PDB entry 2ZB3 | X-ray diffraction, 2.00 A resolution | chain A

[Chain A]
Name: Prostaglandin reductase 2
Organism: Mus musculus
Notes: EC 1.3.1.48
UniProtKB: Q8VDQ1 (PTGR2_MOUSE); residues 1-351 here = UniProt positions 1-351
Chain sequence (353 residues; row label = number of the first residue in the row; numbers below 1 keep their minus sign (Gly-1 is residue -1)):
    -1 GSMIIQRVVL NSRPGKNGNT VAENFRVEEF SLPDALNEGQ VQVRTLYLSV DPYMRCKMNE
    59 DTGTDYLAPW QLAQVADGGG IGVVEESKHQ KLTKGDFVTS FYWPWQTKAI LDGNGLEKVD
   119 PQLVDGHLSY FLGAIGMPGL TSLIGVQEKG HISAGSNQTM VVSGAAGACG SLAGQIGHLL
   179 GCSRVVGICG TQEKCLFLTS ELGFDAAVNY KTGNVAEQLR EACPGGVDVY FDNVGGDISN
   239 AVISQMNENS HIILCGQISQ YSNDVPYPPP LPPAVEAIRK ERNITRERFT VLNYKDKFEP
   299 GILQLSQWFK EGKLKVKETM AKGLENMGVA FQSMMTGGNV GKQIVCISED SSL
Not modelled in the structure: -1 to 1, 347-351
Construct notes: expression tag (-1 to 0)
Swiss-Prot annotation at these positions:
  - binding site (substrate): Phe99, Tyr100, Thr288 to Leu290
  - binding site (NADP(+)): Gly165 to Gly168, Lys192, Tyr208, Asn231, Cys253 to Tyr259, Phe287 to Val289, Asn337
  - mutagenesis: Tyr259 (Y259F: Significant reduction in catalytic efficiency)
Residues lining bound ligands: NADPH (NDP; NADPH dihydro-nicotinamide-adenine-dinucleotide phosphate): Asp49, Pro50, Tyr51, Met135, Thr139, Gly162, Gly165, Ala166, Cys167, Cys187, Gly188, Lys192, Tyr208, Asn231, Val232, Ile236, Cys253, Gly254, Gln255, Ile256, Ser257, Tyr259, Phe287, Thr288, Val289, Met332, Met333, Gly335, Asn337, Gly339

[Summary]
Ligands of chain A: NADPH. From UniProt: 5 substrate-binding residues, 18 NADP+-binding residues and one
mutagenesis site.
Chain A is Prostaglandin reductase 2 (Mus musculus); the structure, Crystal structure of mouse
15-ketoprostaglandin delta-13-reductase in complex with NADPH, was determined by X-ray diffraction (same
publication as 2ZB4, 2ZB7 and 2ZB8).
